PDB entry 8KFZ | electron microscopy, 3.30 A resolution | chains B and S of the 5 polymer chains in the assembly

Chain B:
Molecule: Guanine nucleotide-binding protein G(I)/G(S)/G(T) subunit beta-1
Organism: Homo sapiens
UniProt: P62873 (GBB1_HUMAN); residue numbers follow UniProt; this construct covers 1-340
Amino-acid sequence (366 residues; numbered 1 to 366; the number before each row is that of its first residue):
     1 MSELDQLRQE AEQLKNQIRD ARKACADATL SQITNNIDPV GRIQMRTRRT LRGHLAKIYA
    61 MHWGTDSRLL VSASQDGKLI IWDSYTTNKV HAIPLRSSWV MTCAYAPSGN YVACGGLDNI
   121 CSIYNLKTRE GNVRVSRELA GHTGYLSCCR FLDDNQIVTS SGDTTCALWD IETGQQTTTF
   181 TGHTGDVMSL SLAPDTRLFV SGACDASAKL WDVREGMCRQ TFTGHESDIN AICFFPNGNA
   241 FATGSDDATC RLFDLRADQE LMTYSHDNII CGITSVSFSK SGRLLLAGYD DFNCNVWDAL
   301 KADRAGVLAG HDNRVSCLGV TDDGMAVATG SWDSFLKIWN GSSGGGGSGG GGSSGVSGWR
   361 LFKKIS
Not modelled in the structure: 1-2, 341-366
Sequence notes: expression tag (341-366)
Swiss-Prot annotation at these positions:
  - modified residue: Ser2 (N-acetylserine), His266 (Phosphohistidine)
  - natural variant: Leu30 (L30F: In MRD42; uncertain significance), Arg52 (R52G: In MRD42), Gly64 (G64V: In MRD42), Asp76 (D76E: In MRD42; D76G: In MRD42), Gly77 (G77S: In MRD42), Lys78 (K78R: In MRD42), Ile80 (I80N: In MRD42; I80T: In MRD42), His91 (H91R: In MRD42; uncertain significance), Ala92 (A92T: In MRD42), Pro94 (P94S: In MRD42), Leu95 (L95P: In MRD42), Arg96 (R96L: In MRD42), 5 further natural variant entries in UniProt

Chain S:
Molecule: scFv16
Organism: Homo sapiens
Notes: antibody fragment or engineered binder
Amino-acid sequence (297 residues; each row starts with the number of its first residue; note: 2 numbers in that range are skipped by the numbering (no residue carries them; nothing is unmodelled there); a row labelled like 121A-121N holds insertion residues (121A, then the next letters in order); numbers below 1 keep their minus sign (Met-37 is residue -37)):
   -37 MLLVNQSHQG FNKEHTSKMV SAIVLYVLLA AAAHSAFADV QLVESGGGLV QPGGSRKLSC
    23 SASGFAFSSF GMHWVRQAPE KGLEWVAYIS SGSGTIYYAD TVKGRFTISR DDPKNTLFLQ
    83 MTSLRSEDTA MYYCVRSIYY YGSSPFDFWG QGTTLTVSS
121A-121N GGGGSGGGGSGGGG
   124 SDIVMTQATS SVPVTPGESV SISCRSSKSL LHSNGNTYLY WFLQRPGQSP QLLIYRMSNL
   184 ASGVPDRFSG SGSGTAFTLT ISRLEAEDVG VYYCMQHLEY PLTFGAGTKL ELKAAAHHHH
   244 HHHH
Not modelled in the structure: -37 to 1, 121A-121N, 236-247
Disulfides: Cys22-Cys96, Cys147-Cys217

Interface between chain B and chain S:
Residue-residue contacts - 12 pairs, chain B then chain S:
  Asp66(B) with Tyr103(S), hydrogen bond
  Arg68(B) with Tyr103(S)
  Leu69(B) with Tyr103(S), hydrophobic
  Val90(B) with Tyr102(S), hydrophobic
  Arg129(B) with Arg98(S), hydrogen bond (backbone-side chain); Ser185(S)
  Glu130(B) with Gly26(S); Phe27(S); Ala28(S), hydrogen bond (backbone-backbone); Phe32(S)
  Gly131(B) with Phe32(S)
  Asn132(B) with Ala28(S)
Other interface residues (no listed pair), chain B (9 interface residues in all): His91
Other interface residues (no listed pair), chain S (11 interface residues in all): Val2, Ser31, Phe110

Overview:
Chain B and chain S form an interface of 9 and 11 residues respectively, with 3 hydrogen bonds. Polar pairs
include Asp66(B)-Tyr103(S), Arg129(B)-Arg98(S) and Glu130(B)-Ala28(S).
Here chain B is Guanine nucleotide-binding protein G(I)/G(S)/G(T) subunit beta-1 and chain S is scFv16, both
from Homo sapiens. Entry 8KFZ (Gi bound CCR8 in ligand free state) was determined by electron microscopy,
deposited together with 8KFX and 8KFY.
